Entry 5DNF (X-ray diffraction, 2.55 A resolution); this record covers chains A and D of the 9 polymer chains in the assembly.

== Chain A (and D) ==
Name: C-C motif chemokine 5
Organism: Homo sapiens
Notes: engineered mutation(s): S4TNR; chain D of this document is another copy of the same molecule, construct and numbering; everything in this record applies to it too
UniProtKB: P13501 (CCL5_HUMAN); residues 4-68 here correspond to UniProt positions 27-91 (UniProt number = residue number + 23)
Chain sequence (65 residues; each row starts with the number of its first residue):
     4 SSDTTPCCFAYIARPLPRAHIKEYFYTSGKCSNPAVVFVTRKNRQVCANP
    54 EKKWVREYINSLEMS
Disulfides: Cys-10/Cys-34, Cys-11/Cys-50
Covalently attached groups: alpha-D-galactopyranose (GLA) linked to Ser-4
Ligand contacts:
  - beta-D-glucopyranose (BGC): Ser-5, Asp-6, Thr-7, Thr-8, Ser-31
  - alpha-D-galactopyranose (GLA): Pro-9, Glu-26, Phe-28, Val-42, Gln-48
Reported in the primary citation:
  - binding site for n,O6-disulfo-glucosamine: Lys-55, Lys-56, Arg-59

== Chain A / chain D interface ==
Contacting residue pairs (7; chain A residue first):
  Ser-4(A) / Phe-28(D)
  Asp-6(A) / Ser-31(D)
  Asp-6(A) / Gly-32(D)
  Phe-28(A) / Ser-4(D)
  Ser-31(A) / Asp-6(D)  hydrogen bond
  Gly-32(A) / Asp-6(D)  hydrogen bond (backbone-side chain)
  Lys-33(A) / Lys-33(D)

== Summary ==
The chain A/chain D interface involves 6 residues from each chain, with 2 hydrogen bonds. Polar pairs include
Ser-31(A)/Asp-6(D) and Gly-32(A)/Asp-6(D). Ligands of chain A: beta-D-glucopyranose and
alpha-D-galactopyranose. Covalently linked alpha-D-galactopyranose: at Ser-4(A). From the paper: a binding
site for n,O6-disulfo-glucosamine at Lys-55(A), Lys-56(A) and Arg-59(A).
Both chains are C-C motif chemokine 5 (Homo sapiens). Entry 5DNF (Crystal structure of CC chemokine 5 (CCL5)
oligomer in complex with heparin) was determined by X-ray diffraction together with 5D65, 5CMD, 5COR and 5COY
from the same study.
